PDB entry 6XZR | electron microscopy, 3.30 A resolution | chains IN1 and BP1 of the 8 polymer chains in the assembly

[Chain IN1]
Molecule: 47-nt RNA strand
Sequence (47 nucleotides; numbered 1 to 47; the number before each row is that of its first residue):
     1 AGUAGAAACA AGGGUAUUUU UCUUUACUAG UCUACCCUGC UUUUGCU
Unresolved in the structure: 15-34, 40-47

[Chain BP1]
Name: RNA-directed RNA polymerase catalytic subunit
From: Influenza C virus (strain C/Johannesburg/1/1966)
Notes: EC 2.7.7.48
Reference sequence: Q9IMP4 (RDRP_INCJH); residues 1-754 here = UniProt positions 1-754
Chain sequence (754 residues; row label = number of the first residue in the row):
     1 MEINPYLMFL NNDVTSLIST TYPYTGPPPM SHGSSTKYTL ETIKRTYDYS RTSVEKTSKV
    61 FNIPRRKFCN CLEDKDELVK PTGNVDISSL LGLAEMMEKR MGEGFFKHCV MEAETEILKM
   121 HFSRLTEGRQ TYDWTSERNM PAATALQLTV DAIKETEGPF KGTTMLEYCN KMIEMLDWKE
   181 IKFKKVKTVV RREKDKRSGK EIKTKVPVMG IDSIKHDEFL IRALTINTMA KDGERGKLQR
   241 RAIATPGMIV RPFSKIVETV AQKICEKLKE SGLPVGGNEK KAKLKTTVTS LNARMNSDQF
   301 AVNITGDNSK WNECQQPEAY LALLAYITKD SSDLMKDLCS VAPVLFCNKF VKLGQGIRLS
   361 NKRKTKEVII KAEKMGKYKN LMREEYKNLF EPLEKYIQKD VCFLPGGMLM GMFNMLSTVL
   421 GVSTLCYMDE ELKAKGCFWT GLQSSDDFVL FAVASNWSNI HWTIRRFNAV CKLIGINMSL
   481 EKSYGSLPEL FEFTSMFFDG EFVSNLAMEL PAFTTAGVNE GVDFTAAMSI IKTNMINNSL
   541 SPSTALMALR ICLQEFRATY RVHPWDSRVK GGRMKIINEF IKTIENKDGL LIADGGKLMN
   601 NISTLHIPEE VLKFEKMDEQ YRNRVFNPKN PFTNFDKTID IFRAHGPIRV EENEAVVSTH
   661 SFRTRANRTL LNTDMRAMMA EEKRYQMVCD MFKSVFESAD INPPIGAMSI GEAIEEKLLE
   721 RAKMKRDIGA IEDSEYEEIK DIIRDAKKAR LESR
Unresolved in the structure: 31-34, 187-210, 638-651
Swiss-Prot annotation at these positions:
  - region: Arg251 to Glu258 (Promoter-binding site)
  - motif (Nuclear localization signal): Val189 to Arg197, Lys205 to Glu218

[How chain IN1 and chain BP1 interact]
Residue-residue contacts (6; chain IN1 residue first):
  A8(IN1) - Gln355(BP1)  phosphate contact
  A8(IN1) - Arg358(BP1)  hydrogen bond to the phosphate
  C9(IN1) - Arg358(BP1)  salt bridge to the phosphate
  G13(IN1) - Asn672(BP1)  sugar contact
  G39(IN1) - Arg665(BP1)  salt bridge to the phosphate
  G39(IN1) - Arg668(BP1)  phosphate contact
Interface residues without a listed pair, chain IN1 (7 interface residues in all): A7, C37, U38
Interface residues without a listed pair, chain BP1 (8 interface residues in all): Lys37, Asn667, Thr669

[In short]
The interface between chain IN1 and chain BP1 involves 7 residues on one side and 8 on the other; the contacts
include 1 hydrogen bond and 2 salt bridges. Polar contacts include A8(IN1)-Arg358(BP1), C9(IN1)-Arg358(BP1)
and G39(IN1)-Arg665(BP1).
Chain IN1 is a 47-nt RNA strand and chain BP1 is RNA-directed RNA polymerase catalytic subunit (Influenza C
virus (strain C/Johannesburg/1/1966)); the structure, Influenza C virus polymerase in complex with chicken
ANP32A - Subclass 1, was determined by electron microscopy, deposited together with 6XZD, 6XZG, 6XZP, 6XZQ and
6Y0C.
